8P12 - chains B and G of the 6 polymer chains in the assembly; structure by electron microscopy, 3.21 A resolution.

Chain B:
Name: Guanine nucleotide-binding protein G(I)/G(S)/G(T) subunit beta-1
Source organism: Bos taurus
Reference sequence: P62871 (GBB1_BOVIN); residues 1-340 here = UniProt positions 1-340
Sequence (340 residues; numbered 1 to 340; the number before each row is that of its first residue):
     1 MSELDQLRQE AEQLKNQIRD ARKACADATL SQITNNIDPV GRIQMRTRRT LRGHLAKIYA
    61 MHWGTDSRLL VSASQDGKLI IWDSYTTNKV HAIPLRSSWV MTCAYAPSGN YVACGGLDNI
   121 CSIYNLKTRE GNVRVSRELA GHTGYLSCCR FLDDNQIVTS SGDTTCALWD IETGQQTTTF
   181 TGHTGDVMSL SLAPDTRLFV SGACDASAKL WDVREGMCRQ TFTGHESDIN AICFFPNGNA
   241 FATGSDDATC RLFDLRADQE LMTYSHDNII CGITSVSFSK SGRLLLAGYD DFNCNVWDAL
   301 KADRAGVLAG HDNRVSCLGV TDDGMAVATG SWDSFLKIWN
Not modelled in the structure: 1-24
UniProt features mapped onto this chain:
  - modified residue: Ser2 (N-acetylserine), His266 (Phosphohistidine)

Chain G:
Name: Guanine nucleotide-binding protein G(T) subunit gamma-T1
Source organism: Bos taurus
Reference sequence: P02698 (GBG1_BOVIN); residue numbers follow UniProt; this construct covers 1-74
Sequence (74 residues; row label = number of the first residue in the row):
     1 MPVINIEDLT EKDKLKMEVD QLKKEVTLER MLVSKCCEEF RDYVEERSGE DPLVKGIPED
    61 KNPFKELKGG CVIS
Not modelled in the structure: 1-30, 67-74
UniProt features mapped onto this chain:
  - modified residue: Cys71 (Cysteine methyl ester)
  - lipidation: Cys71 (S-farnesyl cysteine)

How chain B and chain G interact:
Residue-residue contacts (55):
  Cys25(B) - Met31(G)  hydrogen bond (backbone-backbone)
  Cys25(B) - Leu32(G)
  Cys25(B) - Val33(G)  hydrogen bond (backbone-backbone)
  Ala26(B) - Val33(G)  hydrophobic
  Asp27(B) - Leu32(G)
  Asp27(B) - Ser34(G)
  Leu30(B) - Cys37(G)  hydrophobic
  Ile33(B) - Ser34(G)
  Ile33(B) - Cys37(G)  hydrophobic
  Ile33(B) - Arg41(G)
  Ile37(B) - Arg41(G)
  Ile37(B) - Glu45(G)
  Val40(B) - Leu53(G)
  Ile43(B) - Asp51(G)
  Ile43(B) - Leu53(G)  hydrophobic
  Met45(B) - Pro52(G)  hydrophobic
  Arg46(B) - Ile57(G)
  Arg46(B) - Glu59(G)  salt bridge
  Arg48(B) - Ile57(G)
  Arg48(B) - Glu59(G)  salt bridge
  Arg48(B) - Asn62(G)
  Arg48(B) - Phe64(G)
  Arg49(B) - Pro63(G)
  Arg49(B) - Phe64(G)  hydrogen bond (side chain-backbone)
  Arg49(B) - Lys65(G)  hydrogen bond (side chain-backbone)
  Ser84(B) - Phe64(G)
  Tyr85(B) - Phe64(G)  hydrophobic
  Phe235(B) - Phe40(G)  hydrophobic
  Phe235(B) - Tyr43(G)  hydrophobic
  Pro236(B) - Tyr43(G)
  Asn237(B) - Tyr43(G)
  Asp254(B) - Cys36(G)  hydrogen bond
  Arg256(B) - Met31(G)  hydrogen bond (backbone-backbone)
  Arg256(B) - Lys35(G)
  Arg256(B) - Cys36(G)  hydrogen bond
  Arg256(B) - Glu39(G)  salt bridge
  Ala257(B) - Met31(G)
  Gln259(B) - Val33(G)
  Leu261(B) - Val33(G)  hydrophobic
  Lys280(B) - Arg47(G)  hydrogen bond (backbone-side chain)
  Lys280(B) - Glu50(G)  salt bridge
  Ser281(B) - Tyr43(G)
  Ser281(B) - Arg47(G)
  Ser281(B) - Ser48(G)
  Ser281(B) - Glu50(G)  hydrogen bond (backbone-side chain)
  Arg283(B) - Val44(G)
  Arg283(B) - Glu45(G)  salt bridge
  Ala299(B) - Phe40(G)  hydrophobic
  Leu300(B) - Phe40(G)  hydrophobic
  Leu300(B) - Arg41(G)
  Met325(B) - Phe64(G)  hydrophobic
  Ala326(B) - Phe64(G)  hydrophobic
  Asn340(B) - Pro52(G)
  Asn340(B) - Asn62(G)  hydrogen bond
  Asn340(B) - Phe64(G)
Also at the interface, not in a pair above, chain B (42 interface residues in all): Ala28, Thr29, Thr34, Arg42, Gln44, Ser67, Asn239, Leu252, Ser279, Gly282, Gly324, Ile338
Also at the interface, not in a pair above, chain G (27 interface residues in all): Glu38, Glu66
Interface features reported in the paper:
  - epitope / paratope residues, chain B: Arg42(B)

Summary:
The interface between chain B and chain G involves 42 residues on one side and 27 on the other, with 10
hydrogen bonds and 5 salt bridges. Polar contacts include Arg46(B)-Glu59(G), Arg48(B)-Glu59(G) and
Arg256(B)-Glu39(G). From the paper: the epitope/paratope residue Arg42(B).
Here chain B is Guanine nucleotide-binding protein G(I)/G(S)/G(T) subunit beta-1 and chain G is Guanine
nucleotide-binding protein G(T) subunit gamma-T1, both from Bos taurus. Entry 8P12 (Cryo-EM structure of
Rhodopsin-Gi bound to antibody fragment Fab13) was determined by electron microscopy (same publication as 8P13
and 8P15).
